Entry 7CAI (electron microscopy, 3.49 A resolution); this record covers chains B and F of the 7 polymer chains in the assembly.

[Chain B]
Protein: Spike glycoprotein
From: Severe acute respiratory syndrome coronavirus 2
UniProt: P0DTC2 (SPIKE_SARS2); residue numbers follow UniProt; this construct covers 1-1208
Chain sequence (1208 residues; each row starts with the number of its first residue):
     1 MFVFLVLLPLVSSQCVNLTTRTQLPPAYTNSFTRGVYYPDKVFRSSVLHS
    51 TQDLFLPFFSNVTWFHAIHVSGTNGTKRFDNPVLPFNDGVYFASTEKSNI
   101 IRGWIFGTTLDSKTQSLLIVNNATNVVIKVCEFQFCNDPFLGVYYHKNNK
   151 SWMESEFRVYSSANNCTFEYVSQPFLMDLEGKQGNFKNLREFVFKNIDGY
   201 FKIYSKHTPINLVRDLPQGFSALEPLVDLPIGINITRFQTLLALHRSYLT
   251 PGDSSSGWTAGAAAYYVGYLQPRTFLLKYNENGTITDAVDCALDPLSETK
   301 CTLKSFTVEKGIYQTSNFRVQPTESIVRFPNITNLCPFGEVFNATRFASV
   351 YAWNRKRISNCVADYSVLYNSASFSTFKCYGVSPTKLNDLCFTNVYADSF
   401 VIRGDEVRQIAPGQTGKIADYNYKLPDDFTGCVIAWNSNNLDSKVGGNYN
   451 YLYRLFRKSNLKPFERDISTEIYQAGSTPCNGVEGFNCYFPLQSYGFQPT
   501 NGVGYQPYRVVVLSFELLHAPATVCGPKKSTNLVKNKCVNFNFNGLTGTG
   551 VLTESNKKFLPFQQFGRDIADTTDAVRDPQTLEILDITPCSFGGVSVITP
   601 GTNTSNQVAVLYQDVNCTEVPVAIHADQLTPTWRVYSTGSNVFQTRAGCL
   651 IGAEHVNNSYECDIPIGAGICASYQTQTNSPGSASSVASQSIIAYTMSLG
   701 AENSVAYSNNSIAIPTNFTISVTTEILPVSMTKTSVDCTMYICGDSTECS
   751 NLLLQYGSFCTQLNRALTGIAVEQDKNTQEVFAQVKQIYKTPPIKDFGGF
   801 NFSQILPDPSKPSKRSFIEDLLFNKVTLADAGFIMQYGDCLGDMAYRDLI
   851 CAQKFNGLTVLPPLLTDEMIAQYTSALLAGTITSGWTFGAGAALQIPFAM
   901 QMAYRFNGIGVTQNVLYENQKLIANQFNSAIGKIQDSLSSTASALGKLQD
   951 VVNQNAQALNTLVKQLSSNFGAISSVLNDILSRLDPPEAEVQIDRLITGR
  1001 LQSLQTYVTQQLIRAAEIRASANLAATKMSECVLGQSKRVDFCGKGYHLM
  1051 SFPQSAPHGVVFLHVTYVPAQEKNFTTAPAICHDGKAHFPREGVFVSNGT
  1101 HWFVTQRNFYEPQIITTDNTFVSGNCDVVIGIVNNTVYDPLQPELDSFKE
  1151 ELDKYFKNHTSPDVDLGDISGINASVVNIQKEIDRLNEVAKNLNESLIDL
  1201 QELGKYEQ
Unresolved in the structure: 1-24, 70-79, 173-185, 246-262, 445-446, 621-640, 677-688, 828-853, 1148-1208
Differences from the reference sequence: engineered mutation G682 (Arg in P0DTC2), S683 (Arg in P0DTC2), S685 (Arg in P0DTC2), M835 (Lys in P0DTC2), M844 (Ile in P0DTC2), Y846 (Ala in P0DTC2), P986 (Lys in P0DTC2), P987 (Val in P0DTC2)
Cystine bridges: C131-C166, C291-C301, C336-C361, C379-C432, C480-C488, C617-C649, C662-C671, C738-C760, C743-C749, C1032-C1043, C1082-C1126
Glycans and other covalent adducts: N-acetylglucosamine (NAG) linked to N61, N122, N234, N282, N331, N343, N603, N616, N657, N709, N717, N801, N1074, N1098, N1134
Reported in the primary citation:
  - mutagenesis - V367F: unchanged binding to H014

[Chain F]
Protein: Light chain of H014 Fab
From: Homo sapiens
Notes: antibody fragment or engineered binder
Chain sequence (210 residues; numbered 2 to 211; the number before each row is that of its first residue):
     2 IVLTQSPFQSVSPKEKVTITCRASQSISSNLHWYQQKPDQSPKLLIKYAS
    52 QSISGIPSRFSGSGSGTDFTLTINSLEAEDFGIYFCQQTNFWPYIFGQGT
   102 KLEILKRTVAAPSVFIFPPSDEQLKSGTASVVCLLNNFYPREAKVQWKVD
   152 NALQSGNSESVTEQDSKDSTYSLSSTLTLSKADYEKHKVYACEVTHQGLS
   202 STKSFNRGEC
Unresolved in the structure: 209-211
Cystine bridges: C22-C87, C134-C193

[Chain B / chain F interface]
Pairs across the interface (13; chain B residue first):
  A372(B) - S27(F)  hydrogen bond (backbone-side chain)
  A372(B) - F92(F)
  S373(B) - W93(F)
  F374(B) - F92(F)  hydrogen bond (backbone-backbone)
  F374(B) - W93(F)  hydrogen bond (backbone-backbone)
  S375(B) - N91(F)  hydrogen bond
  S375(B) - F92(F)  hydrogen bond (backbone-backbone)
  S375(B) - W93(F)  hydrogen bond (backbone-backbone)
  N437(B) - S29(F)  hydrogen bond
  N437(B) - N91(F)
  N437(B) - F92(F)
  V503(B) - S30(F)
  V503(B) - N31(F)
Other interface residues (no listed pair), chain B (10 interface residues in all): Y369, S371, F377, Y508
Other interface residues (no listed pair), chain F (11 interface residues in all): I2, Q26, P94, Y95

[Overview]
Chain B and chain F form an interface of 10 and 11 residues respectively, with 7 hydrogen bonds. Among the
polar pairs are A372(B)-S27(F), S375(B)-N91(F) and N437(B)-S29(F). N-acetylglucosamine is covalently linked to
N61(B), N122(B), N234(B), N282(B), N331(B) and N343(B) and 9 more. From the paper: V367F of chain B leaves
binding to H014 unchanged.
Chain B is Spike glycoprotein (Severe acute respiratory syndrome coronavirus 2) and chain F is Light chain of
H014 Fab (Homo sapiens); the structure, SARS-CoV-2 S trimer with two RBDs in the open state and complexed with
two H014 Fab, was determined by electron microscopy, deposited together with 7CAC, 7CAB, 7CAK and 7CAH.
